Entry 4Z3X (X-ray diffraction, 1.85 A resolution); this record covers chains A and E of the 4 polymer chains in the assembly.

Chain A:
Protein: Benzoyl-CoA reductase, putative
Organism: Geobacter metallireducens GS-15
UniProtKB: Q39TV8 (Q39TV8_GEOMG); residues 1-653 here = UniProt positions 1-653
Chain sequence (653 residues; row label = number of the first residue in the row):
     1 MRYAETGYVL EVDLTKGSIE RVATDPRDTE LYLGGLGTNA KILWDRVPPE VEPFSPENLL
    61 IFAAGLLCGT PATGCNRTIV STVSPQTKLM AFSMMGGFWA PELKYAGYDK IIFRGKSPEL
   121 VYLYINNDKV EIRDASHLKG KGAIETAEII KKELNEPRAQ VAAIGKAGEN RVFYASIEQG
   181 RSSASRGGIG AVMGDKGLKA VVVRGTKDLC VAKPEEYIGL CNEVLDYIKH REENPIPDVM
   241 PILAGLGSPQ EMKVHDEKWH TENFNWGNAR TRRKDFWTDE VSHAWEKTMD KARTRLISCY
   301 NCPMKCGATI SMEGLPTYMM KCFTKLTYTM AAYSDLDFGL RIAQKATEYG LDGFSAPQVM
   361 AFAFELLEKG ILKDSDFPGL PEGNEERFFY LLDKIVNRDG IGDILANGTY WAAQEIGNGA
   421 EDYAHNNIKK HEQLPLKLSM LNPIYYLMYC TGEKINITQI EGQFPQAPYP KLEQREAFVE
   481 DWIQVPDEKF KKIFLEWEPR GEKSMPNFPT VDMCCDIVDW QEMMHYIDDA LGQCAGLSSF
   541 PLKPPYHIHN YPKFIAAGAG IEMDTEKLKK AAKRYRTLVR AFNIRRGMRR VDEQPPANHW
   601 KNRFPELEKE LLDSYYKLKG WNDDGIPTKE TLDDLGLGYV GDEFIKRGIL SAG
Ion coordination: Mg2+: M94, S183 (together with MTE); 4Fe-4S cluster Fe: C299, C302, C306, C534; tungsten ion: C322 (together with MTE)
Small-molecule neighbours:
  - 1,5 Dienoyl-CoA (4KX): L243, P249, E251, W259, H260, N263, F264, R272, C322, F323, L434, L436, L438, S439, M440, N442, Y445, Y449, I457, T458, E461, Q466, P499, R500, S504, M505, F540, N602
  - MTE (phosphonic acidmono-(2-amino-5,6-dimercapto-4-oxo-3,7,8a,9,10,10a-hexahydro-4H-8-oxa-1,3,9,10-tetraaza-anthracen-7-ylmethyl)ester), molecule 1: R77, M94, M95, G96, R181, S182, S183, S248, P249, K321, C322, T458, Q459, D528, D529, Q533, C534, A535, G536, F540
  - MTE, molecule 2: S93, M94, S176, E178, S183, A184, S185, R186, K321, C322, F323, T324, L351, D352, G353, F354, K454, N456, T458, Q459
  - 4Fe-4S cluster (SF4): G74, N76, R77, R181, G247, S248, S298, C299, C302, M304, K305, C306, C534, G536, L537

Chain E:
Protein: Iron-sulfur cluster-binding oxidoreductase, putative benzoyl-CoA reductase electron transfer protein
Organism: Geobacter metallireducens GS-15
UniProtKB: Q39TV9 (Q39TV9_GEOMG); residues 1-179 here = UniProt positions 1-179
Chain sequence (179 residues; each row starts with the number of its first residue):
     1 MNSETKKRIV KTINIDADKC NGCRACEVIC SAFHAMPPYS SNNPARSRVR VVRDPLRDIY
    61 VPLYAGEYTE SECIGRDKFI IDGKEYDECG FCRASCPSRD LFREPDSGLP LKCDLCDGEP
   121 EPLCVKWCLV GALSVTEREV EEPDESVKRT EMEIGLESLI SRFGADVVAD TVEQLTKKR
Disordered / not traced: 1-5, 145-147, 175-179
Ion coordination: 4Fe-4S cluster Fe site 1: C20, C23, C26, C128; 4Fe-4S cluster Fe site 2: C30, C113, C116, C124; 4Fe-4S cluster Fe site 3: C73, C89, C92, C96
Small-molecule neighbours:
  - 4Fe-4S cluster (SF4), molecule 1: C20, N21, G22, C23, R24, A25, C26, V51, P62, C128, V130, A132, L133
  - 4Fe-4S cluster (SF4), molecule 2: C30, H34, R48, V49, Y64, C113, D114, L115, C116, P122, L123, C124
  - 4Fe-4S cluster (SF4), molecule 3: T69, E72, C73, R76, D77, C89, C92, A94, C96, S98, R99

Interface between chain A and chain E:
Residue-residue contacts (66; chain A residue first):
  G69(A) - N42(E)  hydrogen bond (backbone-side chain)
  T70(A) - N42(E)
  P71(A) - V28(E)  hydrophobic
  P71(A) - N42(E)
  P71(A) - W127(E)
  F98(A) - G22(E)
  F98(A) - C23(E)
  F98(A) - R24(E)
  F98(A) - R53(E)
  Y105(A) - N42(E)  hydrogen bond
  Y105(A) - P44(E)
  I144(A) - L56(E)  hydrophobic
  E148(A) - L56(E)
  R158(A) - R50(E)
  R204(A) - R50(E)
  T206(A) - N43(E)  hydrogen bond (backbone-side chain)
  T206(A) - A45(E)
  T206(A) - P105(E)
  K207(A) - N43(E)
  D208(A) - S41(E)
  D208(A) - N42(E)
  D208(A) - N43(E)  hydrogen bond
  D208(A) - R46(E)  salt bridge
  L209(A) - S41(E)
  L209(A) - N42(E)  hydrogen bond (backbone-backbone)
  C210(A) - S40(E)
  C210(A) - S41(E)
  V211(A) - Y39(E)
  V211(A) - S40(E)  hydrogen bond (backbone-backbone)
  P214(A) - P38(E)
  P214(A) - Y39(E)
  P214(A) - S40(E)
  I218(A) - Y39(E)  hydrophobic
  I218(A) - W127(E)  hydrophobic
  C221(A) - W127(E)  hydrophobic
  N222(A) - K126(E)
  N222(A) - W127(E)  hydrogen bond
  L225(A) - W127(E)
  L225(A) - L129(E)
  K229(A) - L129(E)
  T294(A) - D58(E)
  R295(A) - A17(E)  hydrogen bond (side chain-backbone)
  R295(A) - D18(E)
  R295(A) - C20(E)  hydrogen bond (side chain-backbone)
  R295(A) - D58(E)  salt bridge
  R295(A) - Y60(E)
  L296(A) - N21(E)
  I297(A) - N21(E)
  I297(A) - Y60(E)
  S298(A) - N21(E)  hydrogen bond (backbone-backbone)
  S298(A) - C23(E)
  C299(A) - C23(E)
  Y300(A) - C23(E)
  Y300(A) - R24(E)
  Y300(A) - V28(E)
  Y300(A) - P44(E)
  N301(A) - C23(E)  hydrogen bond (backbone-backbone)
  N301(A) - A25(E)
  N301(A) - V28(E)
  C302(A) - C23(E)
  P303(A) - L129(E)  hydrophobic
  P303(A) - V130(E)
  T309(A) - P55(E)
  T317(A) - L56(E)
  M319(A) - P55(E)  hydrophobic
  M319(A) - L56(E)  hydrophobic
Also at the interface, not in a pair above, chain A (37 interface residues in all): Q160, I228, K305
Also at the interface, not in a pair above, chain E (33 interface residues in all): I29, A32, K84, L101

Overview:
37 residues of chain A face 33 of chain E across their interface; the contacts include 11 hydrogen bonds and 2
salt bridges. Among the polar pairs are D208(A)-R46(E), R295(A)-D58(E) and G69(A)-N42(E). Chain A binds 4Fe-4S
cluster, compound MTE and 1,5 Dienoyl-CoA.
Chain A is Benzoyl-CoA reductase, putative and chain E is Iron-sulfur cluster-binding oxidoreductase, putative
benzoyl-CoA reductase electron transfer protein, both from Geobacter metallireducens GS-15; the structure,
Active site complex BamBC of Benzoyl Coenzyme A reductase in complex with 1-Monoenoyl-CoA, was determined by
X-ray diffraction together with 4Z3Y, 4Z3W, 4Z3Z and 4Z40 from the same study.
